Entry 6HCS (X-ray diffraction, 2.00 A resolution); this record covers chains A and B.

[Chain A]
Molecule: Calmodulin-1
From: Homo sapiens
UniProtKB: P0DP23 (CALM1_HUMAN); residues 0-148 here correspond to UniProt positions 1-149 (UniProt number = residue number + 1)
Chain sequence (167 residues; row label = number of the first residue in the row; numbering starts at 0):
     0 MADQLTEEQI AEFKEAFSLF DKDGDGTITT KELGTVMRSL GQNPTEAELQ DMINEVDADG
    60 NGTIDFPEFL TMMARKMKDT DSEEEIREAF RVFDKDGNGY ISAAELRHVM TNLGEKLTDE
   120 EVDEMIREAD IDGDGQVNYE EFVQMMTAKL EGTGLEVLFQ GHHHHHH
Unresolved in the structure: 0-1, 76-83, 147-166
Differences from the reference sequence: engineered mutation V108 (Val109 in P0DP23); expression tag (149-166)
Modified positions: V108 ((2S)-2-azanyl-3-(4-azidophenyl)propanoic acid; 4II)
Ion coordination: Ca2+ site 1: D20, D22, D24, T26, E31; Ca2+ site 2: D56, D58, N60, T62, E67; Ca2+ site 3: D93, D95, N97, Y99, E104; Ca2+ site 4: D129, D131, D133, Q135, E140
What the authors report for this chain:
  - conformationally variable residues (side-chain flip): N111

[Chain B]
Molecule: Calcium/calmodulin-dependent protein kinase type II subunit beta
Notes: EC 2.7.11.17
UniProtKB: P08413 (KCC2B_RAT); residues 290-314 here correspond to UniProt positions 291-315 (UniProt number = residue number + 1)
Chain sequence (25 residues; row label = number of the first residue in the row):
   290 LKKFNARRKL KGAILTTMLA TRNFS
Unresolved in the structure: 290-292, 312-314

[How chain A and chain B interact]
Contacting residue pairs (55):
  E7(A) with N294(B), hydrogen bond; R296(B); R297(B), hydrogen bond (side chain-backbone)
  A10(A) with R297(B), hydrogen bond (backbone-side chain)
  E11(A) with R296(B); R297(B); K300(B), salt bridge; G301(B)
  F12(A) with L304(B), hydrophobic
  E14(A) with R297(B), salt bridge; K298(B), salt bridge; G301(B)
  A15(A) with G301(B); T305(B), hydrogen bond (backbone-side chain)
  L18(A) with G301(B); A302(B), hydrophobic; T305(B)
  F19(A) with T305(B); L308(B), hydrophobic
  M36(A) with A309(B)
  L39(A) with T306(B); A309(B), hydrophobic
  Q41(A) with A309(B); T310(B)
  M51(A) with R311(B)
  F68(A) with L308(B), hydrophobic
  M72(A) with L308(B), hydrophobic
  K75(A) with L308(B)
  E84(A) with M307(B)
  E87(A) with T310(B)
  A88(A) with T306(B); M307(B), hydrophobic
  V91(A) with T306(B)
  F92(A) with I303(B), hydrophobic; T306(B)
  V108(A) with A302(B); T305(B); T306(B)
  M109(A) with K298(B)
  E114(A) with K298(B), salt bridge
  E120(A) with F293(B)
  E123(A) with F293(B); A295(B)
  M124(A) with F293(B), hydrophobic; A295(B); K298(B); L299(B)
  E127(A) with R296(B), salt bridge
  A128(A) with L299(B), hydrophobic
  F141(A) with I303(B), hydrophobic
  M144(A) with R296(B); K300(B)
  M145(A) with K300(B); I303(B), hydrophobic; L304(B), hydrophobic
Interface residues without a listed pair, chain A (38 interface residues in all): K13, V35, E54, M71, L105, L112, L116
The authors on this interface:
  - interface residues, chain B: A302(B), T306(B)

[Summary]
The interface between chain A and chain B involves 38 residues on one side and 19 on the other; the contacts
include 4 hydrogen bonds and 5 salt bridges. Among the polar pairs are E11(A)-K300(B), E14(A)-R297(B) and
E14(A)-K298(B). From the paper: interface residues A302(B) and T306(B); conformational variability at N111(A).
Chain A is Calmodulin-1 (Homo sapiens) and chain B is Calcium/calmodulin-dependent protein kinase type II
subunit beta; the structure, Crystal structure of CaM-peptide complex containing AzF at position 108, was
determined by X-ray diffraction.
